PDB entry 6G86 | X-ray diffraction, 1.74 A resolution | chains B and C of the 4 polymer chains in the assembly

# Chain B
Protein: Tyrosine-protein phosphatase CDC14
Organism: Saccharomyces cerevisiae
Notes: EC 3.1.3.48
UniProtKB: Q00684 (CDC14_YEAST); numbering as in UniProt (aligned over 1-374)
Sequence (374 residues; numbered 1 to 374; the number before each row is that of its first residue):
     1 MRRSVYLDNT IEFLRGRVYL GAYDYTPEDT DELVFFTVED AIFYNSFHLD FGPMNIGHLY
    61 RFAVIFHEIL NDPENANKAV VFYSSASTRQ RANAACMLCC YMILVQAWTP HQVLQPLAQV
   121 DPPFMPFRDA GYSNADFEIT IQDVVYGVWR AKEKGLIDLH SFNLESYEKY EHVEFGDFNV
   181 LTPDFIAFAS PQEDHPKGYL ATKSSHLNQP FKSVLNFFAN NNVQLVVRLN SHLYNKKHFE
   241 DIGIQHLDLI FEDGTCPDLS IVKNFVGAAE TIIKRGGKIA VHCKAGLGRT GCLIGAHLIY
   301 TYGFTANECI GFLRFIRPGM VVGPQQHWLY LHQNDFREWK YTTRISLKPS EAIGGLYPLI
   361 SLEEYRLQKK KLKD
Disordered / not traced: 1-6, 374
Bound ions: Zn2+: Glu-193, His-195, His-206, His-238
Swiss-Prot annotation at these positions:
  - active site: Cys-283 (Phosphocysteine intermediate)
  - mutagenesis: Asp-253 (D253A: Inactivates catalytic activity and leads to substrate retention), Ala-280 (A280V: Leads to temperature sensitivity), Cys-283 (C283S: Inactivates catalytic activity and leads to substrate retention)
Reported in the primary citation:
  - mutagenesis - Q106L, W108R: unchanged catalytic activity on p-NPP
  - mutagenesis - W108A: decreased binding to Net11-600
  - mutagenesis - P116L: decreased binding to Net1
  - mutagenesis - V120G/D121E/P122T/P123S: abolished growth
  - mutagenesis - V120G/D121E/P122T/P123S: decreased catalytic activity
  - post-translational modification sites: Thr-109 (citing earlier work)

# Chain C
Protein: Protein SIC1
UniProtKB: P38634 (SIC1_YEAST); residue numbers follow UniProt; this construct covers 46-61
Sequence (16 residues; numbered 46 to 61; the number before each row is that of its first residue):
    46 PSTTKSFKNA PLLAPP
Disordered / not traced: 46-50

# Interface between chain B and chain C
Pairs across the interface (29; chain B residue first):
  Leu-14(B) with Leu-58(C), hydrophobic; Ala-59(C); Pro-61(C)
  Arg-17(B) with Leu-57(C), hydrogen bond (side chain-backbone); Leu-58(C)
  Tyr-60(B) with Ser-51(C), hydrogen bond; Phe-52(C), hydrophobic
  Ala-63(B) with Phe-52(C), hydrophobic
  Phe-66(B) with Leu-58(C), hydrophobic
  His-67(B) with Phe-52(C); Asn-54(C), hydrogen bond; Ala-55(C); Pro-56(C)
  Leu-70(B) with Pro-56(C), hydrophobic; Leu-58(C), hydrophobic
  Asn-71(B) with Asn-54(C), hydrogen bond (side chain-backbone); Pro-56(C)
  Val-105(B) with Ala-55(C), hydrophobic
  Gln-106(B) with Pro-56(C), hydrogen bond (side chain-backbone); Leu-57(C); Leu-58(C), hydrogen bond (side chain-backbone)
  Trp-108(B) with Leu-58(C), hydrogen bond (side chain-backbone); Ala-59(C); Pro-60(C); Pro-61(C)
  Gln-112(B) with Pro-60(C)
  Leu-159(B) with Phe-52(C), hydrophobic
  His-160(B) with Ser-51(C), hydrogen bond (backbone-backbone); Phe-52(C)
Other interface residues (no listed pair), chain B (19 interface residues in all): Phe-13, Val-18, Val-64, Tyr-101, Met-102
Interface features reported in the paper:
  - residue pairs: Tyr-60(B)/Phe-52(C) (pi stacking)
  - interface residues, chain B: Leu-14(B), Val-18(B), Tyr-60(B), Ala-63(B), Val-64(B), Phe-66(B), His-67(B), Met-102(B), Gln-106(B), Trp-108(B), Leu-159(B)
  - interface residues, chain C: Ala-55(C)

# In short
19 residues of chain B and 10 residues of chain C are in contact, with 8 hydrogen bonds. Polar contacts
include Arg-17(B)/Leu-57(C), Tyr-60(B)/Ser-51(C) and His-67(B)/Asn-54(C). The paper describes pi stacking
between Tyr-60(B) and Phe-52(C). From the paper: W108A of chain B reduces binding to Net11-600; interface
residues Leu-14(B), Val-18(B) and Ala-55(C) among others; 5 substitutions were tested in all.
Here chain B is Tyrosine-protein phosphatase CDC14 (Saccharomyces cerevisiae) and chain C is Protein SIC1.
Entry 6G86 (Structure of Cdc14 bound to SIC1 PxL motif) was determined by X-ray diffraction, deposited
together with 6G85 and 6G84.
